4NO8 - chains A and B of the 28 polymer chains in the assembly; structure by X-ray diffraction, 2.70 A resolution.

== Chain A ==
Molecule: Proteasome subunit alpha type-2
From: Saccharomyces cerevisiae S288c
Notes: EC 3.4.25.1
UniProt: P23639 (PSA2_YEAST); residue numbers follow UniProt; this construct covers 1-250
Chain sequence (250 residues; numbered 1 to 250; the number before each row is that of its first residue):
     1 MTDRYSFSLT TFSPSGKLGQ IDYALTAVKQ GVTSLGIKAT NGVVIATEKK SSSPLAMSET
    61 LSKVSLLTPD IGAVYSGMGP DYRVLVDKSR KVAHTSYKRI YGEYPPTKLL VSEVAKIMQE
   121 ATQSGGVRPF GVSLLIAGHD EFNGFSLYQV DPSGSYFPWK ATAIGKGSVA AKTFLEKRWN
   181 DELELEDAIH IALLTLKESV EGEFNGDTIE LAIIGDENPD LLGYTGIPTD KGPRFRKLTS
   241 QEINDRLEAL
Curated features (UniProtKB/Swiss-Prot):
  - cross-link: Lys108 (Glycyl lysine isopeptide (Lys-Gly) (interchain with G-Cter in ubiquitin))

== Chain B ==
Molecule: Proteasome subunit alpha type-3
From: Saccharomyces cerevisiae S288c
Notes: EC 3.4.25.1
UniProt: P23638 (PSA3_YEAST); residues 0-257 here correspond to UniProt positions 1-258 (UniProt number = residue number + 1)
Chain sequence (258 residues; each row starts with the number of its first residue; numbering starts at 0):
     0 MGSRRYDSRT TIFSPEGRLY QVEYALESIS HAGTAIGIMA SDGIVLAAER KVTSTLLEQD
    60 TSTEKLYKLN DKIAVAVAGL TADAEILINT ARIHAQNYLK TYNEDIPVEI LVRRLSDIKQ
   120 GYTQHGGLRP FGVSFIYAGY DDRYGYQLYT SNPSGNYTGW KAISVGANTS AAQTLLQMDY
   180 KDDMKVDDAI ELALKTLSKT TDSSALTYDR LEFATIRKGA NDGEVYQKIF KPQEIKDILV
   240 KTGITKKDED EEADEDMK
Not modelled in the structure: 0, 245-257
Curated features (UniProtKB/Swiss-Prot):
  - cross-link (Glycyl lysine isopeptide (Lys-Gly)): Lys99 (interchain with G-Cter in ubiquitin), Lys198 (interchain with G-Cter in ubiquitin), Lys230 (interchain with G-Cter in ubiquitin)

== Interface between chain A and chain B ==
Contacting residue pairs - 62 pairs, chain A then chain B:
  Arg4(A) - Ser2(B)  hydrogen bond (backbone-side chain)
  Tyr5(A) - Ser2(B)
  Tyr5(A) - Tyr5(B)
  Ser6(A) - Gly125(B)
  Ser6(A) - Leu127(B)
  Phe7(A) - Ser2(B)
  Phe7(A) - Tyr5(B)
  Phe7(A) - Asp6(B)
  Phe7(A) - Gly126(B)
  Ser8(A) - Gly126(B)  hydrogen bond (backbone-backbone)
  Ser8(A) - Leu127(B)
  Ser8(A) - Arg128(B)  hydrogen bond (side chain-backbone)
  Thr10(A) - Arg128(B)
  Thr11(A) - Ser7(B)
  Thr11(A) - Thr9(B)
  Thr11(A) - Gln20(B)
  Phe12(A) - Gln20(B)
  Phe12(A) - Tyr23(B)
  Phe12(A) - Ala24(B)  hydrophobic
  Phe12(A) - Arg128(B)
  Phe12(A) - Pro129(B)
  Phe12(A) - Gly131(B)
  Ser13(A) - Tyr23(B)
  Pro14(A) - Tyr23(B)  hydrophobic
  Pro14(A) - Glu26(B)
  Ser15(A) - Glu26(B)
  Ser15(A) - His30(B)
  Gly16(A) - Tyr23(B)
  Gly16(A) - Ser27(B)  hydrogen bond (backbone-side chain)
  Leu18(A) - Leu79(B)  hydrophobic
  Leu18(A) - Arg128(B)
  Lys38(A) - Glu57(B)  salt bridge
  Ser112(A) - Glu84(B)
  Lys116(A) - Ile85(B)
  Gln119(A) - Ala81(B)
  Gln119(A) - Asp82(B)  hydrogen bond
  Gln119(A) - Ile85(B)
  Gln119(A) - Arg128(B)
  Thr122(A) - Arg128(B)  hydrogen bond (backbone-side chain)
  Gln123(A) - Tyr121(B)
  Gln123(A) - Leu127(B)
  Gln123(A) - Arg128(B)  hydrogen bond (side chain-backbone)
  Gln123(A) - Phe130(B)
  Gly125(A) - Leu127(B)
  Ser153(A) - Ala81(B)
  Gly154(A) - Ala81(B)
  Ser155(A) - Ala81(B)
  Tyr156(A) - Glu84(B)  hydrogen bond
  Phe157(A) - Leu56(B)  hydrophobic
  Pro158(A) - Leu56(B)
  Pro158(A) - Glu57(B)  hydrogen bond (backbone-backbone)
  Pro158(A) - Thr60(B)
  Trp159(A) - Ser53(B)
  Trp159(A) - Leu55(B)
  Trp159(A) - Leu56(B)
  Lys160(A) - Leu55(B)  hydrogen bond (backbone-backbone)
  Lys160(A) - Leu56(B)
  Lys160(A) - Glu57(B)
  Ala161(A) - Leu55(B)
  Leu175(A) - Leu55(B)
  Glu176(A) - Thr54(B)
  Glu176(A) - Leu55(B)
Interface residues without a listed pair, chain A (35 interface residues in all): Leu9, Ser124, Lys172, Trp179
Interface residues without a listed pair, chain B (31 interface residues in all): Ser61

== Summary ==
The interface between chain A and chain B involves 35 residues on one side and 31 on the other, with 10
hydrogen bonds and 1 salt bridge. Among the polar pairs are Lys38(A)-Glu57(B), Arg4(A)-Ser2(B) and
Ser8(A)-Arg128(B).
Here chain A is Proteasome subunit alpha type-2 and chain B is Proteasome subunit alpha type-3, both from
Saccharomyces cerevisiae S288c. Entry 4NO8 (yCP in complex with Z-Leu-Leu-Leu-ketoamide) was determined by
X-ray diffraction together with 4NNN, 4NNW, 4NO1, 4NO6 and 4NO9 from the same study.
